PDB entry 1OKE | X-ray diffraction, 2.40 A resolution | chains A and B

[Chain A (and B)]
Name: Major envelope protein E
Organism: Dengue virus type 2
Notes: fragment: soluble ectodomain, residues 281-674; chain B of this document is another copy of the same molecule, construct and numbering; everything in this record applies to it too
Reference sequence: P12823 (POLG_DEN2P); residues 1-394 here correspond to UniProt positions 281-674 (UniProt number = residue number + 280)
Sequence (394 residues; row label = number of the first residue in the row):
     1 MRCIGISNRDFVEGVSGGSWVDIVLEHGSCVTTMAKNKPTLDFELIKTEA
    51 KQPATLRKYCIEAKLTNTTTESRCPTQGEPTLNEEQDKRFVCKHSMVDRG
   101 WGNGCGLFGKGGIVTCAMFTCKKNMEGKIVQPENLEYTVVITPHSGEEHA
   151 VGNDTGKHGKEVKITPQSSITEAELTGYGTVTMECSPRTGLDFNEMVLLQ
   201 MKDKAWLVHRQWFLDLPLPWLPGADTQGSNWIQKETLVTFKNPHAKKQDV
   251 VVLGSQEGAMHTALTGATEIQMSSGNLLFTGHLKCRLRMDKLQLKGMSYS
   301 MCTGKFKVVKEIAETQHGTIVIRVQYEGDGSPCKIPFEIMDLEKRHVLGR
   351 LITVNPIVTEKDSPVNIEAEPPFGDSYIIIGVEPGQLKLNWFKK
Disulfide bonds: Cys3-Cys30, Cys60-Cys121, Cys74-Cys105, Cys92-Cys116, Cys185-Cys285, Cys302-Cys333
Covalent attachments: N-acetylglucosamine (NAG) linked to Asn67; glycan linked to Asn153
Differences from the reference sequence: conflict Glu71 (Asp351 in P12823), Asn390 (Asp670 in P12823)
Swiss-Prot annotation at these positions:
  - region: Asp98 to Gly111 (Fusion peptide)
  - glycosylation (N-linked (GlcNAc...) asparagine): Asn67, Asn153
What the authors report for this chain:
  - post-translational modification sites: Asn67, Asn153
  - conformationally variable residues (loop rearrangement): Thr268 to Thr280

[How chain A and chain B interact]
Contacting residue pairs (83):
  Arg2(A) with Lys246(B)
  Ile4(A) with Phe108(B), hydrophobic
  Gly5(A) with Asp98(B); Phe108(B)
  Ser7(A) with Asp98(B), hydrogen bond; Lys110(B), hydrogen bond
  His27(A) with His244(B)
  Gly28(A) with His244(B)
  Glu44(A) with Lys246(B), salt bridge
  Asp98(A) with Gly5(B); Ser7(B), hydrogen bond; Gln316(B)
  Trp101(A) with Lys310(B); Glu311(B); Ala313(B), hydrophobic; Val321(B), hydrophobic; Asn366(B)
  Gly102(A) with Val151(B), hydrogen bond (backbone-backbone); Gly152(B)
  Gly106(A) with Ala313(B)
  Phe108(A) with Ile4(B), hydrophobic; Ala313(B), hydrophobic; Glu314(B); Thr315(B)
  Gly109(A) with Gln316(B)
  Lys110(A) with Ser7(B); Gln316(B)
  Val151(A) with Trp101(B), hydrophobic; Gly102(B), hydrogen bond (backbone-backbone)
  Gly152(A) with Gly102(B)
  Lys204(A) with Val251(B); Val252(B)
  Lys241(A) with Glu269(B), salt bridge; Met272(B); Leu278(B)
  Pro243(A) with Leu278(B), hydrophobic
  His244(A) with His27(B); Gly28(B); Leu277(B); Leu278(B), hydrogen bond (side chain-backbone)
  Lys246(A) with Arg2(B); Glu44(B), salt bridge
  Lys247(A) with Asn276(B)
  Asp249(A) with Ser273(B), hydrogen bond; Asn276(B)
  Val251(A) with Lys204(B)
  Val252(A) with Lys204(B)
  Leu253(A) with Gly258(B); His261(B), hydrogen bond (backbone-side chain)
  Gly254(A) with Glu257(B); Gly258(B)
  Ser255(A) with Ser255(B); Glu257(B), hydrogen bond (backbone-side chain); Gly258(B), hydrogen bond (backbone-backbone)
  Gln256(A) with Gly258(B)
  Glu257(A) with Gly254(B); Ser255(B), hydrogen bond (side chain-backbone)
  Gly258(A) with Leu253(B); Gly254(B); Ser255(B), hydrogen bond (backbone-backbone); Gln256(B)
  His261(A) with Leu253(B), hydrogen bond (side chain-backbone)
  Glu269(A) with Lys241(B), salt bridge
  Met272(A) with Lys241(B)
  Ser273(A) with Asp249(B)
  Asn276(A) with Lys247(B); Asp249(B)
  Leu278(A) with Lys241(B); Pro243(B), hydrophobic; His244(B), hydrogen bond (backbone-side chain)
  Lys310(A) with Trp101(B)
  Glu311(A) with Trp101(B)
  Ala313(A) with Gly106(B); Phe108(B), hydrophobic
  Glu314(A) with Phe108(B)
  Thr315(A) with Phe108(B)
  Gln316(A) with Asp98(B); Gly109(B); Lys110(B)
  Val321(A) with Trp101(B), hydrophobic; Phe108(B), hydrophobic
  Ile322(A) with Trp101(B), hydrophobic
  Asn366(A) with Trp101(B)
Interface residues without a listed pair, chain A (53 interface residues in all): Ile6, Asn153, Ala245, Ala259, Thr262, Leu277, Arg323
Interface residues without a listed pair, chain B (54 interface residues in all): Ile6, Arg99, Asn153, Ala245, Ala259, Thr262, Ile322, Arg323

[Overview]
53 residues of chain A and 54 residues of chain B are in contact, with 14 hydrogen bonds and 4 salt bridges.
Polar pairs include Glu44(A)-Lys246(B), Lys241(A)-Glu269(B) and Ser7(A)-Asp98(B). N-acetylglucosamine is
covalently linked to Asn67(A). From the paper: modification sites Asn67(A) and Asn153(A); conformational
variability at Thr268(A).
Both chains are Major envelope protein E (Dengue virus type 2). Entry 1OKE (Crystal structure of the dengue 2
virus envelope protein in complex with n-octyl-beta-D-glucoside) was determined by X-ray diffraction together
with 1OAN from the same study.
